PDB entry 6UT0 | X-ray diffraction, 1.94 A resolution | chain A

== Chain A ==
Molecule: GTPase KRas
Organism: Homo sapiens
UniProtKB: P01116 (RASK_HUMAN), isoform P01116-2; residues 1-169 here = UniProt positions 1-169
Sequence (170 residues; numbered 0 to 169; the number before each row is that of its first residue; numbering starts at 0):
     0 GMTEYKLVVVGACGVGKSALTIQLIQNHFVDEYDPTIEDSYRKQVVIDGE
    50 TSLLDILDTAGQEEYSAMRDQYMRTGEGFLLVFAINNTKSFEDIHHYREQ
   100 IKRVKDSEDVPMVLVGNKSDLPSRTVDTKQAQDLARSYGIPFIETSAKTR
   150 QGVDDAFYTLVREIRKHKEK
Disordered / not traced: 0
Construct notes: expression tag (0); variant Cys12 (Gly in P01116); engineered mutation Ser51 (Cys in P01116), Leu80 (Cys in P01116), Ser118 (Cys in P01116)
Glycans and other covalent adducts: compound M1X linked to Cys12
Ion coordination: Mg2+: Ser17 (together with GDP)
Small-molecule neighbours:
  - GDP (guanosine-5'-diphosphate): Ala11, Gly13, Val14, Gly15, Lys16, Ser17, Ala18, Phe28, Val29, Asp30, Tyr32, Asn116, Lys117, Asp119, Leu120, Ser145, Ala146, Lys147
  - M1X ({(2S)-4-[7-(8-chloronaphthalen-1-yl)-2-{[(2S)-1-methylpyrrolidin-2-yl]methoxy}-5,6,7,8-tetrahydropyrido[3,4-d]pyrimidin-4-yl]-1-[(2S)-2-fluoropropanoyl]piperazin-2-yl}acetonitrile): Val9, Gly10, Lys16, Pro34, Thr58, Ala59, Gly60, Gln61, Glu62, Glu63, Tyr64, Arg68, Asp69, Met72, Phe78, Asp92, His95, Tyr96, Gln99, Ile100, Arg102, Val103
UniProt features mapped onto this chain:
  - motif: Tyr32 to Tyr40 (Effector region)
  - binding site (GTP): Gly10, Ala11, Gly13 to Ala18, Val29 to Thr35, Ala59, Gly60, Asn116, Lys117, Asp119
  - modified residue: Met1 (N-acetylmethionine), Thr2 (N-acetylthreonine), Lys104 (N6-acetyllysine)
  - glycosylation: Thr35 (Microbial infection: O-linked (Glc) threonine)
  - natural variant: Lys5 (K5E: In NS3; K5N: In GASC), Gly10 (G10GG: In AML), Cys12 (G12C: In lung carcinoma; this construct carries the variant), Gly13 (G13D: In GASC, JMML and OES; G13R: In pylocytic astrocytoma), Val14 (V14I: In NS3), Leu19 (L19F: In OES), Gln22 (Q22E: In CFC2; Q22R: In NS3), Pro34 (P34L: In NS3; P34Q: In NS3; P34R: In CFC2), Ile36 (I36M: In NS3), Thr58 (T58I: In NS3), Ala59 (A59T: In GASC), Gly60 (G60R: In CFC2; G60S: In NS3), 8 further natural variant entries in UniProt
  - mutagenesis: Asp38 (D38A: Decreased interaction with MAPKAP1/SIN1), Tyr40 (Y40A: Decreased interaction with MAPKAP1/SIN1), Gln61 (Q61L: Promotes GTP binding)

== Overview ==
Bound to chain A: GDP. Compound M1X is covalently linked to Cys12. From UniProt: 20 GTP-binding residues and 3
mutagenesis sites.
Chain A is GTPase KRas (Homo sapiens); the structure, Identification of the Clinical Development Candidate
MRTX849, a Covalent KRASG12C Inhibitor for the Treatment of Cancer, was determined by X-ray diffraction (same
publication as 6USX and 6USZ).
